7VUY - chains B and S of the 5 polymer chains in the assembly; structure by electron microscopy, 2.84 A resolution.

[Chain B]
Protein: Guanine nucleotide-binding protein G(I)/G(S)/G(T) subunit beta-1
Source organism: Homo sapiens
Reference sequence: P62873 (GBB1_HUMAN); numbering as in UniProt (aligned over 2-340)
Amino-acid sequence (358 residues; numbered -17 to 340; the number before each row is that of its first residue; numbers below 1 keep their minus sign (Met-17 is residue -17)):
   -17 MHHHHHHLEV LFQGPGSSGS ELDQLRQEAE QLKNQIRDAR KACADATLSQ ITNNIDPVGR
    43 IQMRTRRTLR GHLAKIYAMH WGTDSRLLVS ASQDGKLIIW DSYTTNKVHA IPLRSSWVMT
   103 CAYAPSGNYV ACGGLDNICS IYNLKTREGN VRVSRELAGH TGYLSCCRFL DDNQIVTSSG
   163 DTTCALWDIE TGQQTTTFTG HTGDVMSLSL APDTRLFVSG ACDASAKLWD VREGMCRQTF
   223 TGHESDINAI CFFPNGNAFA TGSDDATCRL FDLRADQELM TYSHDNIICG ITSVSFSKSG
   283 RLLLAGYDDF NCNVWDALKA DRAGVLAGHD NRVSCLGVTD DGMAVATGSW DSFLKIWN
Unresolved in the structure: -17 to 1
Disulfides: Cys121-Cys149
Construct notes: initiating methionine (-17); expression tag (-16 to 1)
UniProt features mapped onto this chain:
  - modified residue: Ser2 (N-acetylserine), His266 (Phosphohistidine)
  - natural variant: Leu30 (L30F: In MRD42; uncertain significance), Arg52 (R52G: In MRD42), Gly64 (G64V: In MRD42), Asp76 (D76E: In MRD42; D76G: In MRD42), Gly77 (G77S: In MRD42), Lys78 (K78R: In MRD42), Ile80 (I80N: In MRD42; I80T: In MRD42), His91 (H91R: In MRD42; uncertain significance), Ala92 (A92T: In MRD42), Pro94 (P94S: In MRD42), Leu95 (L95P: In MRD42), Arg96 (R96L: In MRD42), 5 further natural variant entries in UniProt

[Chain S]
Protein: scFv
Source organism: Homo sapiens
Notes: antibody fragment or engineered binder
Amino-acid sequence (285 residues; numbered -36 to 235 plus 14 insertion-coded residues; 1 number in that range is skipped by the numbering (no residue carries it; nothing is unmodelled there); the number before each row is that of its first residue; a row labelled like 120A-120N holds insertion residues (120A, then the next letters in order); numbers below 1 keep their minus sign (Met-36 is residue -36)):
   -36 MLLVNQSHQG FNKEHTSKMV SAIVLYVLLA AAAHSAFAVQ LVESGGGLVQ PGGSRKLSCS
    24 ASGFAFSSFG MHWVRQAPEK GLEWVAYISS GSGTIYYADT VKGRFTISRD DPKNTLFLQM
    84 TSLRSEDTAM YYCVRSIYYY GSSPFDFWGQ GTTLTVS
120A-120N AGGGGSGGGGSGGG
   122 GSADIVMTQA TSSVPVTPGE SVSISCRSSK SLLHSNGNTY LYWFLQRPGQ SPQLLIYRMS
   182 NLASGVPDRF SGSGSGTAFT LTISRLEAED VGVYYCMQHL EYPLTFGAGT KLEL
Unresolved in the structure: -36 to 1, 120A-120N
Disulfides: Cys22-Cys96, Cys147-Cys217

[How chain B and chain S interact]
Contacting residue pairs - 13 pairs, chain B then chain S:
  Asp66(B) - Tyr103(S)
  Arg68(B) - Tyr103(S)
  Leu69(B) - Tyr103(S)  hydrophobic
  Val90(B) - Tyr102(S)  hydrophobic
  Arg129(B) - Val2(S)
  Arg129(B) - Arg98(S)  hydrogen bond (backbone-side chain)
  Arg129(B) - Asp109(S)  salt bridge
  Arg129(B) - Phe110(S)
  Glu130(B) - Gly26(S)
  Glu130(B) - Phe27(S)
  Glu130(B) - Ala28(S)  hydrogen bond (backbone-backbone)
  Glu130(B) - Phe32(S)
  Gly131(B) - Phe32(S)
Interface residues without a listed pair, chain B (10 interface residues in all): Asp83, His91, Asn132
Interface residues without a listed pair, chain S (11 interface residues in all): Ser185

[Overview]
10 residues of chain B and 11 residues of chain S are in contact, with 2 hydrogen bonds and 1 salt bridge.
Polar pairs include Arg129(B)-Asp109(S), Arg129(B)-Arg98(S) and Glu130(B)-Ala28(S).
Here chain B is Guanine nucleotide-binding protein G(I)/G(S)/G(T) subunit beta-1 and chain S is scFv, both
from Homo sapiens. Entry 7VUY (Cryo-EM structure of pseudoallergen receptor MRGPRX2 complex with PAMP-12.
state1) was determined by electron microscopy together with 7VDH, 7VDL, 7VDM, 7VUZ, 7VV0, 7VV3, 7VV4 and 7VV5
from the same study.
